Entry 8C81 (electron microscopy, 3.30 A resolution); this record covers chains C and E of the 5 polymer chains in the assembly.

# Chain C
Name: Serine palmitoyltransferase 2
Source organism: Saccharomyces cerevisiae
Notes: EC 2.3.1.50
UniProt: P40970 (LCB2_YEAST); residues 1-561 here = UniProt positions 1-561
Amino-acid sequence (561 residues; row label = number of the first residue in the row):
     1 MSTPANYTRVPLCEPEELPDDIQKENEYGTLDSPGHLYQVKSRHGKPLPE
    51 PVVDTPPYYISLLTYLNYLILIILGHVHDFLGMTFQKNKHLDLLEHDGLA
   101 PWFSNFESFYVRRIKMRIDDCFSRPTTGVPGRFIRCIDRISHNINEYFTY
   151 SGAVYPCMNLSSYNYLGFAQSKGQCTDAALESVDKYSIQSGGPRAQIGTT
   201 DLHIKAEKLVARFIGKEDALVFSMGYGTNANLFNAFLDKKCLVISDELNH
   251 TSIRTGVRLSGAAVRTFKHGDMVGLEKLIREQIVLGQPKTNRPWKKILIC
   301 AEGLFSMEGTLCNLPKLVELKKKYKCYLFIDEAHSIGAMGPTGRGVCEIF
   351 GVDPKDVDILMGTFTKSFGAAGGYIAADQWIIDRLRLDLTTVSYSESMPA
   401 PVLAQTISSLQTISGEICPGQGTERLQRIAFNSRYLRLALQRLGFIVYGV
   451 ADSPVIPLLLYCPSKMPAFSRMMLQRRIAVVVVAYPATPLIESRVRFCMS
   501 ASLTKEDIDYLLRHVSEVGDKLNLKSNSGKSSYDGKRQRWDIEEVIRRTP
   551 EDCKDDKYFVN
UniProt features mapped onto this chain:
  - modified residue: Lys366 (N6-(pyridoxal phosphate)lysine)
  - mutagenesis: His334 (H334F: Loss of activity. No effect on interaction with LCB1), Lys366 (K366T: Loss of activity. No effect on interaction with LCB1)
Covalently attached groups: pyridoxal phosphate (PLP) linked to Lys366
Residues lining bound ligands:
  - pyridoxal phosphate (PLP): Met224, Gly225, Tyr226, His250, Glu302, Asp331, Ala333, His334, Thr363, Thr365, Gly372
  - Q7G (2-{[(4-O-alpha-D-glucopyranosyl-alpha-D-glucopyranosyl)oxy]methyl}-4-{[(3beta,9beta,14beta,17beta,25R)-spirost-5-en-3-yl]oxy}butyl 4-O-alpha-D-glucopyranosyl-alpha-D-glucopyranoside): His76, Val77, Phe80, Met83, Thr84, Lys87, Ser104, Asn105, Phe106, Glu107
  - Z8A (N-[(2S,3S,4R)-1,3,4-trihydroxyoctadecan-2-yl]hexacosanamide): Tyr65, Tyr68, Leu69, Ile72, Ile73, His76, Tyr110, Tyr485, Leu490
From the paper describing this entry:
  - binding site for pyridoxal phosphate: Lys366
  - binding site for Z8A: Tyr110, Tyr485
  - catalytic residues: Lys366 (citing earlier work)
  - mutagenesis - Y485S: increased catalytic activity
  - mutagenesis - Y485S: unchanged growth
  - mutagenesis - Y110S: abolished growth
  - mutagenesis - Y110S: decreased catalytic activity

# Chain E
Name: Phosphatidylinositol-3-phosphatase SAC1
Source organism: Saccharomyces cerevisiae
Notes: EC 3.1.3.64
UniProt: P32368 (SAC1_YEAST); numbering as in UniProt (aligned over 1-623)
Amino-acid sequence (623 residues; each row starts with the number of its first residue):
     1 MTGPIVYVQNADGIFFKLAEGKGTNDAVIHLANQDQGVRVLGAEEFPVQG
    51 EVVKIASLMGFIKLKLNRYAIIANTVEETGRFNGHVFYRVLQHSIVSTKF
   101 NSRIDSEEAEYIKLLELHLKNSTFYFSYTYDLTNSLQRNEKVGPAASWKT
   151 ADERFFWNHYLTEDLRNFAHQDPRIDSFIQPVIYGYAKTVDAVLNATPIV
   201 LGLITRRSIFRAGTRYFRRGVDKDGNVGNFNETEQILLAENPESEKIHVF
   251 SFLQTRGSVPIYWAEINNLKYKPNLVLGENSLDATKKHFDQQKELYGDNY
   301 LVNLVNQKGHELPVKEGYESVVHALNDPKIHYVYFDFHHECRKMQWHRVK
   351 LLIDHLEKLGLSNEDFFHKVIDSNGNTVEIVNEQHSVVRTNCMDCLDRTN
   401 VVQSVLAQWVLQKEFESADVVATGSTWEDNAPLLTSYQNLWADNADAVSV
   451 AYSGTGALKTDFTRTGKRTRLGAFNDFLNSASRYYQNNWTDGPRQDSYDL
   501 FLGGFRPHTASIKSPFPDRRPVYIQLIPMIICAALTVLGATIFFPKDRFT
   551 SSKNLLYFAGASIVLALSTKFMFKNGIQFVNWPKLVDVGFLVVHQTHDKE
   601 QQFKGLKYAQSPKFSKPDPLKRD
Unresolved in the structure: 1, 395-396, 464-470, 540-561, 618-623
UniProt features mapped onto this chain:
  - cross-link (Glycyl lysine isopeptide (Lys-Gly)): Lys246 (interchain with G-Cter in ubiquitin), Lys358 (interchain with G-Cter in ubiquitin)

# Interface between chain C and chain E
Residue-residue contacts - 29 pairs, chain C then chain E:
  Met1(C) - Asp587(E)  hydrogen bond (backbone-side chain)
  Met1(C) - Val593(E)
  Ser2(C) - Asp587(E)
  Ser2(C) - Val588(E)  hydrogen bond (side chain-backbone)
  Ser2(C) - Val593(E)
  Thr3(C) - Asp587(E)
  Pro4(C) - Lys584(E)
  Ala5(C) - Arg519(E)
  Ala5(C) - Gln595(E)
  Asn6(C) - Ser511(E)
  Asn6(C) - Ile512(E)
  Asn6(C) - Lys513(E)  hydrogen bond (backbone-backbone)
  Asn6(C) - Pro515(E)
  Tyr7(C) - Ser511(E)
  Thr8(C) - Ser511(E)  hydrogen bond (side chain-backbone)
  Asn88(C) - Ile104(E)
  Asn88(C) - Asp105(E)
  Leu91(C) - Arg103(E)
  Asp138(C) - Gln601(E)
  Arg139(C) - Gln601(E)
  Ile140(C) - His597(E)
  Ile140(C) - Gln601(E)
  Ser141(C) - Gln601(E)
  Ser141(C) - Gln602(E)
  Ser141(C) - Phe603(E)  hydrogen bond (backbone-backbone)
  His142(C) - Phe603(E)
  Tyr147(C) - Arg519(E)  hydrogen bond
  Arg471(C) - Glu600(E)
  Gln475(C) - Lys599(E)
Also at the interface, not in a pair above, chain C (20 interface residues in all): Lys87, Thr149
Also at the interface, not in a pair above, chain E (26 interface residues in all): Ser514, Pro583, Leu585, Val586, Leu591, Leu606, Tyr608
From the paper, about this interface:
  - interface residues, chain C: Met1(C)

# In short
Chain C and chain E form an interface of 20 and 26 residues respectively; the contacts include 6 hydrogen
bonds. Among the polar pairs are Met1(C)-Asp587(E), Ser2(C)-Val588(E) and Thr8(C)-Ser511(E). Bound to chain C:
compound Z8A and compound Q7G. The paper reports the catalytic residue Lys366(C); Y485S of chain C increases
catalytic activity.
Chain C is Serine palmitoyltransferase 2 and chain E is Phosphatidylinositol-3-phosphatase SAC1, both from
Saccharomyces cerevisiae; the structure, Cryo-EM structure of the yeast SPT-Orm1-Sac1 complex, was determined
by electron microscopy together with 8C80 and 8C82 from the same study.
